9CHW - chains A and P of the 3 polymer chains in the assembly; structure by X-ray diffraction, 2.16 A resolution.

== Chain A ==
Protein: DNA polymerase eta
From: Homo sapiens
Notes: EC 2.7.7.7
Reference sequence: Q9Y253 (POLH_HUMAN); residues 1-432 here = UniProt positions 1-432
Amino-acid sequence (435 residues; each row starts with the number of its first residue; numbers below 1 keep their minus sign (Gly-2 is residue -2)):
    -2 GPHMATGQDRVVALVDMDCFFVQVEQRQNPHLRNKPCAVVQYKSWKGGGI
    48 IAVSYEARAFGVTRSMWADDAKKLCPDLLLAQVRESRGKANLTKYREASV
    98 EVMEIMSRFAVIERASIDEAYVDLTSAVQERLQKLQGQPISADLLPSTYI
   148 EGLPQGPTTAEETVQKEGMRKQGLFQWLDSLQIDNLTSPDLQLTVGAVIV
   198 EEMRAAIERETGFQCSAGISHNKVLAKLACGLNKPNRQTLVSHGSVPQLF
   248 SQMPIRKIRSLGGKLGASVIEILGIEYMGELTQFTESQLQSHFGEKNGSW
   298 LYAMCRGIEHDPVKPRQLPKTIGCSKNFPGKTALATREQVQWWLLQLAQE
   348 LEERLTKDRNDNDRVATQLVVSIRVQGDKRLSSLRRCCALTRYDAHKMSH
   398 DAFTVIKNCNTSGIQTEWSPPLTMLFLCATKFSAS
Disordered / not traced: 156-159
Sequence notes: expression tag (-2 to 0)
Ion coordination: Mg2+ site 1: Asp13, Met14, Asp115 (together with DZ4); Mg2+ site 2: Asp13, Asp115, Glu116 (together with DZ4) (shared with DT8(P) of chain P)
Ligand contacts: DZ4 (2'-deoxy-5'-O-[(R)-hydroxy{[(R)-hydroxy(phosphonooxy)phosphoryl]amino}phosphoryl]adenosine): Asp13, Met14, Asp15, Cys16, Phe17, Phe18, Ile48, Ala49, Tyr52, Arg55, Arg61, Ile114, Asp115, Glu116, Lys231
Curated features (UniProtKB/Swiss-Prot):
  - binding site (Mg(2+)): Asp13, Met14, Asp115, Glu116
  - binding site (Mn(2+)): Asp13, Met14, Asp115, Glu116
  - binding site (a 2'-deoxyribonucleoside 5'-triphosphate): Arg61
What the authors report for this chain:
  - binding site for DZ4: Arg61

== Chain P ==
Molecule: 8-nt DNA strand
Sequence (8 nucleotides; row label = number of the first residue in the row):
     1 AGCGTCAT
Ion coordination: Mg2+: DT8 (together with DZ4) (shared with Asp13(A), Asp115(A), Glu116(A) of chain A)

== Interface between chain A and chain P ==
Pairs across the interface - 22 pairs, chain A then chain P:
  Ser113(A) - DT8(P)  hydrogen bond to the phosphate
  Asp115(A) - DT8(P)  phosphate contact
  Glu116(A) - DT8(P)  phosphate contact
  Lys224(A) - DT8(P)  salt bridge to the phosphate
  Ile255(A) - DA7(P)  phosphate contact
  Arg256(A) - DA7(P)  phosphate contact
  Ser257(A) - DC6(P)  phosphate contact
  Ser257(A) - DA7(P)  hydrogen bond to the phosphate
  Leu258(A) - DA7(P)  phosphate contact
  Gly259(A) - DA7(P)  hydrogen bond to the phosphate
  Gly260(A) - DC6(P)  phosphate contact
  Gly260(A) - DA7(P)  phosphate contact
  Lys261(A) - DT5(P)  salt bridge to the phosphate
  Lys261(A) - DC6(P)  hydrogen bond to the phosphate
  Leu262(A) - DC6(P)  hydrogen bond to the phosphate
  Arg377(A) - DG4(P)  salt bridge to the phosphate
  Leu381(A) - DC3(P)  phosphate contact
  Arg382(A) - DG2(P)  sugar contact
  Arg382(A) - DC3(P)  hydrogen bond to the phosphate
  Arg382(A) - DG4(P)  hydrogen bond to the base
  Arg383(A) - DG2(P)  salt bridge to the phosphate
  Arg383(A) - DC3(P)  salt bridge to the phosphate
Also at the interface, not in a pair above, chain A (20 interface residues in all): Asp13, Leu378, Ser380, Cys384

== Summary ==
20 residues of chain A and 7 residues of chain P are in contact, with 7 hydrogen bonds and 5 salt bridges.
Among the polar pairs are Arg382(A)-DG4(P), Ser113(A)-DT8(P) and Ser257(A)-DA7(P). Ligands of chain A:
compound DZ4. The paper reports a binding site for DZ4 at Arg61(A).
Here chain A is DNA polymerase eta (Homo sapiens) and chain P is an 8-nt DNA strand. Entry 9CHW (Crystal
structure of human polymerase eta with incoming dAMPnPP nucleotide opposite threofuranosyl thymidine in DNA
template) was determined by X-ray diffraction, deposited together with 9CI9, 9CIH, 9CIQ and 9CJ9.
